Entry 1SME (X-ray diffraction, 2.70 A resolution); this record covers chains A and C.

Chain A:
Protein: Plasmepsin II
From: Plasmodium falciparum
Notes: EC 3.4.23.39
UniProt: P46925 (PLM2_PLAFA); residues 1-329 here correspond to UniProt positions 125-453 (UniProt number = residue number + 124)
Chain sequence (329 residues; each row starts with the number of its first residue):
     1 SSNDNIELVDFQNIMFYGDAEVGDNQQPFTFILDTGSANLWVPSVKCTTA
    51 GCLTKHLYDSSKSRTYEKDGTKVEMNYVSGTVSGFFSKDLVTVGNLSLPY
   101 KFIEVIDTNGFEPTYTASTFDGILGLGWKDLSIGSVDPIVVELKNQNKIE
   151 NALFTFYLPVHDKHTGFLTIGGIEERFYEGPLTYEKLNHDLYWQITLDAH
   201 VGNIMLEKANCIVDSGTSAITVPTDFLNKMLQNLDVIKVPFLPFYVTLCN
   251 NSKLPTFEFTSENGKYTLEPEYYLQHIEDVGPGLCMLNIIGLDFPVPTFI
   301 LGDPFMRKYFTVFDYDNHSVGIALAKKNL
Curated features (UniProtKB/Swiss-Prot):
  - active site: Asp34, Asp214
Disulfides: Cys47-Cys52, Cys249-Cys285

Chain C:
Protein: Pepstatin
Chain sequence (6 residues; numbered 347 to 352; the number before each row is that of its first residue):
   347 XVVXAX
Modified / non-standard residues: IVA (isovaleric acid) at position 347; STA (statine) at position 350; STA (statine) at position 352

Interface between chain A and chain C:
Contacting residue pairs - 31 pairs, chain A then chain C:
  Met15(A) with Val348(C), hydrophobic
  Ile32(A) with STA_350(C)
  Asp34(A) with STA_350(C)
  Gly36(A) with STA_350(C); Ala351(C), hydrogen bond (backbone-backbone)
  Ser37(A) with Ala351(C)
  Asn76(A) with Ala351(C); STA_352(C), hydrogen bond (backbone-backbone)
  Tyr77(A) with STA_350(C); STA_352(C)
  Val78(A) with Val349(C); STA_350(C), hydrogen bond (backbone-backbone); STA_352(C)
  Ser79(A) with Val348(C); Val349(C), hydrogen bond (side chain-backbone)
  Ile123(A) with STA_350(C)
  Leu131(A) with STA_352(C)
  Tyr192(A) with Ala351(C), hydrogen bond (side chain-backbone); STA_352(C)
  Asp214(A) with STA_350(C)
  Gly216(A) with Val348(C); STA_350(C)
  Thr217(A) with Val348(C); Val349(C); STA_350(C)
  Ser218(A) with IVA_347(C); Val348(C), hydrogen bond (side chain-backbone)
  Thr221(A) with Val349(C)
  Ile290(A) with IVA_347(C)
  Leu292(A) with Val349(C), hydrophobic
  Ile300(A) with Val349(C), hydrophobic
Other interface residues (no listed pair), chain A (23 interface residues in all): Met75, Phe111, Ala219

In short:
The interface between chain A and chain C involves 23 residues on one side and 6 on the other, with 6 hydrogen
bonds. Polar contacts include Ser79(A)-Val349(C), Tyr192(A)-Ala351(C) and Ser218(A)-Val348(C). UniProt lists
active-site residues Asp34(A) and Asp214(A) on chain A.
Chain A is Plasmepsin II (Plasmodium falciparum) and chain C is Pepstatin; the structure, Plasmepsin II, a
hemoglobin-degrading enzyme from plasmodium falciparum, in complex with pepstatin A, was determined by X-ray
diffraction.
